Entry 8UUX (electron microscopy, 2.74 A resolution); this record covers chains A and B of the 3 polymer chains in the assembly.

== Chain A (and B) ==
Protein: Capsid protein
Organism: Murine norovirus 1
Notes: chain B of this document is another copy of the same molecule, construct and numbering; everything in this record applies to it too
UniProt: Q2V8W4 (Q2V8W4_9CALI); residue numbers follow UniProt; this construct covers 17-532
Chain sequence (516 residues; each row starts with the number of its first residue):
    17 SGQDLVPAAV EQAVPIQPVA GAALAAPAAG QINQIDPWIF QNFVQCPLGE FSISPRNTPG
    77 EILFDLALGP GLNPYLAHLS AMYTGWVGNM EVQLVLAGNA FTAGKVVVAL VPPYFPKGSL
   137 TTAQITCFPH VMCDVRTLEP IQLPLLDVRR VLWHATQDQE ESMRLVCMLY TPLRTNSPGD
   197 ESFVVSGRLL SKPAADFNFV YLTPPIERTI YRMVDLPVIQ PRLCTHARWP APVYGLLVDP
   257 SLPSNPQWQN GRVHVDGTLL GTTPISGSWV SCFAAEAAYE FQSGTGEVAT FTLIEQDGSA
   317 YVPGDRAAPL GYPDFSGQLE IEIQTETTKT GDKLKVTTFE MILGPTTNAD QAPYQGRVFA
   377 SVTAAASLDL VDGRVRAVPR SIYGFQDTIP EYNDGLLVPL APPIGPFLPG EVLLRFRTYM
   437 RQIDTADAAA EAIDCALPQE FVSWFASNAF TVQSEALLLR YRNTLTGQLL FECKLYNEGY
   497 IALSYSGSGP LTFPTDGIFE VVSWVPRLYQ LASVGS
Not modelled in the structure: 17-18 (chain B: 532)
Construct notes: conflict Ile339 (Val in Q2V8W4)
Bound ions: Ca2+: Gln438, Asp440

== How chain A and chain B interact ==
Residue-residue contacts (24):
  Gln33(A) with Gly46(B), hydrogen bond (backbone-backbone); Gln47(B); Ile48(B)
  Val35(A) with Pro43(B); Ala45(B)
  Ala36(A) with Pro43(B), hydrogen bond (backbone-backbone)
  Leu126(A) with Tyr217(B)
  Pro128(A) with Tyr217(B), hydrophobic
  Pro129(A) with Thr100(B)
  Phe131(A) with Thr219(B)
  Gln140(A) with Pro220(B); Ile222(B)
  Cys143(A) with Pro220(B), hydrophobic
  Phe144(A) with Pro220(B)
  Pro145(A) with Tyr217(B)
  Val164(A) with Ala44(B); Gly46(B)
  Arg165(A) with Ala44(B); Trp169(B), hydrogen bond (backbone-side chain)
  Arg166(A) with Leu168(B), hydrogen bond (backbone-backbone); Trp169(B), hydrogen bond (side chain-backbone); His170(B); Ala171(B); Glu176(B), salt bridge
Other interface residues (no listed pair), chain A (23 interface residues in all): Ile32, Pro34, Leu40, Tyr130, Pro132, Leu162, Asp163, Val167, Met179
Other interface residues (no listed pair), chain B (20 interface residues in all): Val167, Gln173, Leu218, Pro221

== Summary ==
Chain A and chain B form an interface of 23 and 20 residues respectively; the contacts include 5 hydrogen
bonds and 1 salt bridge. Polar pairs include Arg166(A)-Glu176(B), Arg165(A)-Trp169(B) and Arg166(A)-Trp169(B).
Gln438(A) and Asp440(A) form the Ca2+ site.
Both chains are Capsid protein (Murine norovirus 1). Entry 8UUX (Murine norovirus capsid protein in the
presence of 1mM calcium) was determined by electron microscopy, deposited together with 8UV3.
